PDB entry 7JK2 | electron microscopy, 3.20 A resolution | chains G and H of the 9 polymer chains in the assembly

== Chain G ==
Molecule: Cell division control protein
Organism: Drosophila melanogaster
UniProtKB: Q9VSM9 (Q9VSM9_DROME); numbering as in UniProt (aligned over 242-662)
Chain sequence (424 residues; each row starts with the number of its first residue):
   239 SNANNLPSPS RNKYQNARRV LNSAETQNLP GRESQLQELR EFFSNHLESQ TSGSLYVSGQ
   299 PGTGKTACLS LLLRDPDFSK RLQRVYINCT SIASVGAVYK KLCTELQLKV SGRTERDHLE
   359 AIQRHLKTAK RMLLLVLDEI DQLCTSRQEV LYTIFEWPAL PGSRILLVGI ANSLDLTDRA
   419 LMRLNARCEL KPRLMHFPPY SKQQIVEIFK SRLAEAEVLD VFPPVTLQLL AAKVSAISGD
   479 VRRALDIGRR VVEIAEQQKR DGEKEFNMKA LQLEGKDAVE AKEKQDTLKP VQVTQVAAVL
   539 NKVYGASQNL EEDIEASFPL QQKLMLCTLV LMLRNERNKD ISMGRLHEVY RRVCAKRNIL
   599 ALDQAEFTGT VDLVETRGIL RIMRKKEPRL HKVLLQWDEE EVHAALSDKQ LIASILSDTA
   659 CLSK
Disordered / not traced: 239-248, 499-525, 543-555, 661-662
Differences from the reference sequence: expression tag (239-241)
Metal / ion sites: Mg2+: Thr304 (together with ATP)
Small-molecule neighbours: ATP (adenosine-5'-triphosphate): Ser261, Ala262, Glu263, Thr264, Asn266, Leu267, Pro268, Gly269, Arg270, Gln298, Pro299, Gly300, Thr301, Gly302, Lys303, Thr304, Ala305, Glu377, Asn410, Tyr438, Ile446, Arg450, Val479, Arg480

== Chain H ==
Molecule: 60-nt DNA strand
Sequence (60 nucleotides; each row starts with the number of its first residue; numbers below 1 keep their minus sign (DT-3 is residue -3)):
    -3 TTTTTTTTTT TTTTTTTTTT TTTTTTTTTT TTTTTTTTTT TTTTTTTTTT TTTTTTTTTT
Disordered / not traced: 30-56

== How chain G and chain H interact ==
Contacting residue pairs - 10 pairs, chain G then chain H:
  Arg351(G) with DT7(H), salt bridge to the phosphate
  Ser384(G) with DT17(H), phosphate contact
  Arg385(G) with DT16(H), salt bridge to the phosphate
  Arg619(G) with DT19(H), phosphate contact; DT20(H), salt bridge to the phosphate
  Met621(G) with DT20(H), phosphate contact; DT21(H), phosphate contact
  Lys623(G) with DT20(H), hydrogen bond to the phosphate; DT21(H), salt bridge to the phosphate
  Lys630(G) with DT21(H), salt bridge to the phosphate
Also at the interface, not in a pair above, chain H (7 interface residues in all): DT8

== In short ==
The chain G/chain H interface involves 7 residues from each chain; the contacts include 1 hydrogen bond and 5
salt bridges. Among the polar pairs are Lys623(G)-DT20(H), Arg351(G)-DT7(H) and Arg385(G)-DT16(H). Ligands of
chain G: ATP.
Here chain G is Cell division control protein (Drosophila melanogaster) and chain H is a 60-nt DNA strand.
Entry 7JK2 (Structure of Drosophila ORC bound to poly(dA/dT) DNA and Cdc6 (conformation 1)) was determined by
electron microscopy together with 7JGR, 7JGS, 7JK3, 7JK4, 7JK5 and 7JK6 from the same study.
